4PRP - chains A and D of the 5 polymer chains in the assembly; structure by X-ray diffraction, 2.50 A resolution.

Chain A:
Molecule: MHC class I antigen
Source organism: Homo sapiens
UniProtKB: C5MK56 (C5MK56_HUMAN); residues 1-276 here correspond to UniProt positions 25-300 (UniProt number = residue number + 24)
Chain sequence (276 residues; each row starts with the number of its first residue):
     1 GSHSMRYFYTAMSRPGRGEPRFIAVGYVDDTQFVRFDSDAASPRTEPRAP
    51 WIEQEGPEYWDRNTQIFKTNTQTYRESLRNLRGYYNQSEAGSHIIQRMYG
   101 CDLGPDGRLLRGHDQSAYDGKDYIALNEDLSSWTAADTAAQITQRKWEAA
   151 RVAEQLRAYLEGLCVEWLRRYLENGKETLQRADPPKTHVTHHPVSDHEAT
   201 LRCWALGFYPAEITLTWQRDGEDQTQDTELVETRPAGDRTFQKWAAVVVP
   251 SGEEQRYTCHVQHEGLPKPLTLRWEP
Cystine bridges: Cys-101/Cys-164

Chain D:
Molecule: TK3 TCR alpha chain
Source organism: Homo sapiens
Chain sequence (200 residues; row label = number of the first residue in the row; note: 16 numbers in that range are skipped by the numbering (no residue carries them; nothing is unmodelled there)):
     3 QVTQSPEALRLQEGESSSLNCSYTVSGLRG
    39 LFWYRQDPGKGPEFLFTLYSAGE
    66 EKEKE
    78 RLKATLT
     0 K
    85 KESFLHITAPKPEDSATYLCAVQDLGTSGSRLTFGEGTQLTVNPNIQNPD
   135 PAVYQLRDSKSSDKSVCLFTDFDSQTNVSQSKDSDVYITDKCVLDMRSMD
   185 FKSNSAVAWSNKSDFACANAFNNSIIPEDTFFPS
Cystine bridges: Cys-23/Cys-104, Cys-151/Cys-201

How chain A and chain D interact:
Residue-residue contacts - 14 pairs, chain A then chain D:
  Arg-62(A) / Ser-28(D)
  Arg-62(A) / Gly-110(D)
  Gln-65(A) / Ser-112(D)
  Ile-66(A) / Gly-110(D)
  Ile-66(A) / Ser-112(D)
  Thr-69(A) / Ser-112(D)
  Arg-151(A) / Tyr-57(D)
  Gln-155(A) / Arg-31(D)  hydrogen bond
  Gln-155(A) / Leu-109(D)
  Ala-158(A) / Leu-109(D)
  Tyr-159(A) / Leu-109(D)
  Leu-163(A) / Ser-28(D)
  Leu-163(A) / Gly-29(D)
  Leu-163(A) / Leu-109(D)  hydrophobic
Interface residues without a listed pair, chain A (10 interface residues in all): Glu-166
Interface residues without a listed pair, chain D (8 interface residues in all): Leu-30

In short:
Chain A and chain D form an interface of 10 and 8 residues respectively; the contacts include 1 hydrogen bond.
The hydrogen-bonded pair is Gln-155(A)/Arg-31(D).
Chain A is MHC class I antigen and chain D is TK3 TCR alpha chain, both from Homo sapiens; the structure,
Crystal structure of TK3 TCR-HLA-B*35:01-HPVG-Q5 complex, was determined by X-ray diffraction together with
4PR5, 4PRA, 4PRB, 4PRD, 4PRE, 4PRH, 4PRI and 4PRN from the same study.
